Entry 3C2A (X-ray diffraction, 2.10 A resolution); this record covers chains L and H of the 3 polymer chains in the assembly.

== Chain L ==
Molecule: Fab 447-52D light chain
Organism: Homo sapiens
Notes: antibody fragment or engineered binder
Amino-acid sequence (216 residues; row label = number of the first residue in the row; note: 4 numbers in that range are skipped by the numbering (no residue carries them; nothing is unmodelled there); a row labelled like 27A-27B holds insertion residues (27A, then the next letters in order)):
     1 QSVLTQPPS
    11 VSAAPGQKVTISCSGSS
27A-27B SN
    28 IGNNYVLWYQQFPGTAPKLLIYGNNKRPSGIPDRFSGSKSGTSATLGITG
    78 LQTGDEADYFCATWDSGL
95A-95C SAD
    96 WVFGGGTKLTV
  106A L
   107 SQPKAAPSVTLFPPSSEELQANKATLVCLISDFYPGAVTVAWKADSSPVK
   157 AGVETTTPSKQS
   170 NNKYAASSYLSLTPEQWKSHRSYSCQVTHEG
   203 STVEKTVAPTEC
Cystine bridges: Cys-23/Cys-88, Cys-134/Cys-194

== Chain H ==
Molecule: Fab 447-52D heavy chain
Organism: Homo sapiens
Notes: antibody fragment or engineered binder
Amino-acid sequence (231 residues; row label = number of the first residue in the row; note: 14 numbers in that range are skipped by the numbering (no residue carries them; nothing is unmodelled there); a row labelled like 52A-52C holds insertion residues (52A, then the next letters in order)):
     1 EVQLVESGGGLVKPGGSLRLTCVASGFTFSDVWLNWVRQAPGKGLEWVGR
    51 IK
52A-52C SRT
    53 DGGTTDYAASVKGRFTISRDDSKNTLYLQM
82A-82C NSL
    83 KTEDTAVYSCTTDGFIMI
100A-100L RGVSEDYYYYYM
   101 DVWGKGTTVTVSSASTKGPSVFPLAPCSRS
   133 TSGGTAALGCLVKDYFPEPVTV
   156 SW
   162 NSGALTSG
   171 VHTFPAVLQS
   182 SGLYSLSSVVTVPSSSLGT
   203 Q
   205 TYTCNVNHKPSNTKVDKRV
   226 EL
Cystine bridges: Cys-22/Cys-92, Cys-142/Cys-208

== Interface between chain L and chain H ==
Contacting residue pairs (74; chain L residue first):
  Gln-1(L) / Lys-43(H)  hydrogen bond (backbone-side chain)
  Ser-2(L) / Gly-44(H)
  Leu-34(L) / Tyr-100J(H)
  Leu-34(L) / Tyr-100K(H)  hydrophobic
  Tyr-36(L) / Tyr-100K(H)
  Tyr-36(L) / Met-100L(H)  hydrogen bond (side chain-backbone)
  Pro-44(L) / Trp-103(H)
  Leu-46(L) / Ile-98(H)  hydrophobic
  Leu-46(L) / Tyr-100K(H)  hydrophobic
  Tyr-49(L) / Ile-98(H)  hydrophobic
  Tyr-49(L) / Ile-100(H)
  Tyr-49(L) / Tyr-100I(H)  hydrophobic
  Gly-50(L) / Tyr-100I(H)
  Lys-53(L) / Ile-100(H)
  Ser-95A(L) / Trp-47(H)
  Ser-95A(L) / Arg-50(H)  hydrogen bond (backbone-side chain)
  Ser-95A(L) / Asp-58(H)
  Ser-95A(L) / Tyr-59(H)  hydrogen bond (side chain-backbone)
  Ala-95B(L) / Arg-50(H)  hydrogen bond (backbone-side chain)
  Asp-95C(L) / Trp-47(H)
  Asp-95C(L) / Ala-60(H)
  Trp-96(L) / Asn-35(H)
  Trp-96(L) / Trp-47(H)
  Trp-96(L) / Asp-95(H)  hydrogen bond
  Trp-96(L) / Tyr-100J(H)
  Trp-96(L) / Tyr-100K(H)  hydrophobic
  Trp-96(L) / Met-100L(H)
  Phe-98(L) / Leu-45(H)
  Phe-98(L) / Met-100L(H)  hydrophobic
  Thr-116(L) / Ala-139(H)
  Phe-118(L) / Leu-124(H)  hydrophobic
  Phe-118(L) / Ala-125(H)
  Phe-118(L) / Pro-126(H)
  Phe-118(L) / Ala-139(H)
  Phe-118(L) / Val-190(H)  hydrophobic
  Pro-119(L) / Ala-125(H)
  Pro-119(L) / Cys-127(H)  hydrophobic
  Ser-121(L) / Phe-122(H)
  Ser-121(L) / Pro-123(H)
  Glu-123(L) / Val-121(H)
  Glu-123(L) / Phe-122(H)
  Glu-123(L) / Pro-123(H)
  Glu-123(L) / Lys-221(H)  salt bridge
  Glu-124(L) / Phe-122(H)
  Glu-124(L) / Lys-145(H)  salt bridge
  Lys-129(L) / Lys-145(H)
  Thr-131(L) / Lys-145(H)
  Val-133(L) / Leu-124(H)  hydrophobic
  Val-133(L) / Ser-188(H)
  Leu-135(L) / Phe-174(H)  hydrophobic
  Leu-135(L) / Ser-188(H)
  Leu-135(L) / Val-190(H)  hydrophobic
  Ile-136(L) / Phe-174(H)
  Ser-137(L) / His-172(H)
  Glu-160(L) / Val-177(H)
  Glu-160(L) / Gln-179(H)
  Glu-160(L) / Ser-180(H)  hydrogen bond (side chain-backbone)
  Thr-162(L) / Pro-175(H)
  Thr-162(L) / Ala-176(H)
  Thr-162(L) / Val-177(H)
  Ser-165(L) / Pro-175(H)
  Gln-167(L) / His-172(H)  hydrogen bond
  Ala-174(L) / His-172(H)
  Ala-174(L) / Phe-174(H)  hydrophobic
  Ala-175(L) / Phe-174(H)
  Ser-176(L) / Phe-174(H)
  Tyr-178(L) / Leu-143(H)  hydrophobic
  Tyr-178(L) / Val-177(H)  hydrophobic
  Tyr-178(L) / Leu-187(H)
  Tyr-178(L) / Ser-188(H)  hydrogen bond
  Ala-210(L) / Cys-127(H)  hydrogen bond (backbone-side chain)
  Glu-213(L) / Cys-127(H)
  Glu-213(L) / Ser-128(H)
  Cys-214(L) / Cys-127(H)  disulfide
Other interface residues (no listed pair), chain L (46 interface residues in all): Ala-43, Pro-55, Phe-87, Gly-100, Ala-127, Thr-161, Thr-163, Trp-186, Val-209
Other interface residues (no listed pair), chain H (45 interface residues in all): Gly-42, Glu-46, Leu-140, Asp-146, Leu-178, Ser-186
Inter-chain disulfides: Cys-214(L)/Cys-127(H)

== In short ==
46 residues of chain L face 45 of chain H across their interface; the contacts include 1 disulfide bond, 10
hydrogen bonds and 2 salt bridges. Among the polar pairs are Glu-123(L)/Lys-221(H), Glu-124(L)/Lys-145(H) and
Gln-1(L)/Lys-43(H).
Here chain L is Fab 447-52D light chain and chain H is Fab 447-52D heavy chain, both from Homo sapiens. Entry
3C2A (Antibody Fab fragment 447-52D in complex with UG1033 peptide) was determined by X-ray diffraction.
